PDB entry 5I83 | X-ray diffraction, 1.35 A resolution | chain A

Chain A:
Protein: CREB-binding protein
Source organism: Homo sapiens
Notes: fragment: bromodomain
UniProtKB: Q92793 (CBP_HUMAN); numbering as in UniProt (aligned over 1082-1197)
Chain sequence (118 residues; row label = number of the first residue in the row):
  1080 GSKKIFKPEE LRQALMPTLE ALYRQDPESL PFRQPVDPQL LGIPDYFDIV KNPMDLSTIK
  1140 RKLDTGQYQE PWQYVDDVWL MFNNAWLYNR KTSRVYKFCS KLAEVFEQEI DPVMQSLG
Unresolved in the structure: 1080-1082, 1197
Differences from the reference sequence: expression tag (1080-1081)
Ligand contacts: 68Y ((4R)-4-methyl-7-[(1R)-1-phenylethoxy]-1,3,4,5-tetrahydro-2H-1,5-benzodiazepin-2-one): P1110, F1111, V1115, L1120, I1122, Y1125, A1164, Y1167, N1168, R1173, V1174, F1177
UniProt features mapped onto this chain:
  - region: N1162 to K1180 (Interaction with ASF1A)
  - natural variant: Y1175 (Y1175C: In RSTS1)
  - mutagenesis: D1116 (D1116R: Impairs binding to acetylated histones), F1126 (F1126A: Impairs binding to acetylated histones), N1162 (N1162E/R: Abolishes interaction with ASF1A), W1165 (W1165A: Abolishes interaction with ASF1A), K1170 (K1170E: Impairs binding to acetylated histones), S1179 (S1179I: Impairs interaction with ASF1A), K1180 (K1180E: Abolishes interaction with ASF1A), E1183 (E1183R: Abolishes interaction with ASF1A)
From the paper describing this entry:
  - binding site for 68Y: P1110, R1173

Overview:
Ligands of chain A: compound 68Y. Curated annotation (UniProt) lists 8 mutagenesis sites. The paper reports a
binding site for 68Y at P1110 and R1173.
Chain A is CREB-binding protein (Homo sapiens); the structure, Crystal structure of the bromodomain of human
CREBBP bound to the benzodiazepinone G02773986, was determined by X-ray diffraction together with 5I86, 5I89,
5I8B and 5I8G from the same study.
